6VQ9 - chains B and F of the 16 polymer chains in the assembly; structure by electron microscopy, 3.60 A resolution.

Chain B:
Name: ATPase H+-transporting V1 subunit A
Organism: Rattus norvegicus
UniProtKB: D4A133 (D4A133_RAT); numbering as in UniProt (aligned over 1-617)
Sequence (617 residues; row label = number of the first residue in the row):
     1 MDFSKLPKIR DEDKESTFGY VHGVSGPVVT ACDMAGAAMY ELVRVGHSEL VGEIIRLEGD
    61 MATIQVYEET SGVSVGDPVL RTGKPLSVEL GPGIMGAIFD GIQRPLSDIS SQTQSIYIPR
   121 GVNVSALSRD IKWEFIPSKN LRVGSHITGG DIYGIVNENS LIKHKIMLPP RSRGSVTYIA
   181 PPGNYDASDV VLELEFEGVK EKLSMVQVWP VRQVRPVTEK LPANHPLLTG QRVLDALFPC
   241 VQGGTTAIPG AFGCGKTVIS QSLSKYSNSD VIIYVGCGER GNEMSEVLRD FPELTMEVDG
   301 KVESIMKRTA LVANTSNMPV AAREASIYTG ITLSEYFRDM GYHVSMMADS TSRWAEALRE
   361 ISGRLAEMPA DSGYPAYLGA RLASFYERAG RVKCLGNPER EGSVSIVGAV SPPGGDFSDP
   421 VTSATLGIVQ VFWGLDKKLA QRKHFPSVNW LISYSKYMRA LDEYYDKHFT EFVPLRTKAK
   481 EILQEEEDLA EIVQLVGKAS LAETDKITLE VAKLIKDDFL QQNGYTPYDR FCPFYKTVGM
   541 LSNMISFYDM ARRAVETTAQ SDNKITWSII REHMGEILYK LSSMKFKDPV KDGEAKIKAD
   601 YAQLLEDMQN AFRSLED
Not modelled in the structure: 1-16, 617

Chain F:
Name: V-type proton ATPase subunit B, brain isoform
Organism: Rattus norvegicus
UniProtKB: P62815 (VATB2_RAT); residues 1-511 here = UniProt positions 1-511
Sequence (511 residues; numbered 1 to 511; the number before each row is that of its first residue):
     1 MALRAMRGIV NGAAPELPVP TGGPMAGARE QALAVSRNYL SQPRLTYKTV SGVNGPLVIL
    61 DHVKFPRYAE IVHLTLPDGT KRSGQVLEVS GSKAVVQVFE GTSGIDAKKT SCEFTGDILR
   121 TPVSEDMLGR VFNGSGKPID RGPVVLAEDF LDIMGQPINP QCRIYPEEMI QTGISAIDGM
   181 NSIARGQKIP IFSAAGLPHN EIAAQICRQA GLVKKSKDVV DYSEENFAIV FAAMGVNMET
   241 ARFFKSDFEE NGSMDNVCLF LNLANDPTIE RIITPRLALT TAEFLAYQCE KHVLVILTDM
   301 SSYAEALREV SAAREEVPGR RGFPGYMYTD LATIYERAGR VEGRNGSITQ IPILTMPNDD
   361 ITHPIPDLTG YITEGQIYVD RQLHNRQIYP PINVLPSLSR LMKSAIGEGM TRKDHADVSN
   421 QLYACYAIGK DVQAMKAVVG EEALTSDDLL YLEFLQKFEK NFITQGPYEN RTVYETLDIG
   481 WQLLRIFPKE MLKRIPQSTL SEFYPRDSAK H
Not modelled in the structure: 1-38, 216-224, 507-511
Small-molecule neighbours: ADP (adenosine-5'-diphosphate): Leu398, Ser399, Arg400, Lys403
Curated features (UniProtKB/Swiss-Prot):
  - binding site (ATP): Arg400

How chain B and chain F interact:
Pairs across the interface (40; chain B residue first):
  Ala35(B) with Asp106(F); Ala107(F); Lys108(F)
  Gly36(B) with Asp106(F)
  Ala37(B) with Asp106(F); Ala107(F)
  Ala38(B) with Gly104(F); Ile105(F); Asp106(F)
  Met39(B) with Val53(F), hydrophobic; Gly55(F); Thr102(F), hydrogen bond; Gly104(F), hydrogen bond (backbone-backbone); Ile105(F), hydrogen bond (backbone-backbone)
  Tyr40(B) with Ser103(F)
  Arg56(B) with Val53(F); Asn54(F)
  Leu57(B) with Gly52(F); Val53(F), hydrogen bond (backbone-backbone)
  Glu58(B) with Ser51(F); Gly52(F)
  Gly59(B) with Ser51(F), hydrogen bond (backbone-backbone)
  Lys220(B) with Met238(F); Arg242(F), hydrogen bond (backbone-side chain)
  Leu221(B) with Met238(F); Arg242(F)
  Pro222(B) with Arg242(F)
  Met368(B) with Ala312(F), hydrophobic
  Ala370(B) with Arg308(F)
  Asp371(B) with Arg308(F), salt bridge; Arg321(F)
  Ala376(B) with Arg308(F), hydrogen bond (backbone-side chain)
  Ala383(B) with Ala264(F)
  Ser384(B) with Ala264(F)
  Glu387(B) with Asn237(F); Met238(F), hydrogen bond (side chain-backbone); Asn265(F)
  Ser423(B) with Asn358(F), hydrogen bond
  Gly427(B) with Ala195(F)
  Lys456(B) with Gly196(F), hydrogen bond (side chain-backbone)
Also at the interface, not in a pair above, chain B (30 interface residues in all): Ile55, Glu219, Pro369, Tyr377, Ala380, Ser418, Gln430
Also at the interface, not in a pair above, chain F (28 interface residues in all): Thr268, Arg271, Glu309, Pro318, Gly322

In short:
30 residues of chain B and 28 residues of chain F are in contact; the contacts include 10 hydrogen bonds and 1
salt bridge. Polar pairs include Asp371(B)-Arg308(F), Met39(B)-Thr102(F) and Lys220(B)-Arg242(F). Ligands of
chain F: ADP.
Here chain B is ATPase H+-transporting V1 subunit A and chain F is V-type proton ATPase subunit B, brain
isoform, both from Rattus norvegicus. Entry 6VQ9 (Mammalian V-ATPase from rat brain soluble V1 region
rotational state 1 with SidK and ADP (from ...) was determined by electron microscopy, deposited together with
6VQA, 6VQB, 6VQI, 6VQJ and 6VQK.
